8DGT - chains A and C of the 5 polymer chains in the assembly; structure by electron microscopy, 3.90 A resolution.

== Chain A ==
Name: Serine/threonine-protein kinase B-raf
Source organism: Homo sapiens
Notes: EC 2.7.11.1
UniProt: P15056 (BRAF_HUMAN); residues 1-766 here = UniProt positions 1-766
Sequence (805 residues; numbered -26 to 778; the number before each row is that of its first residue; numbers below 1 keep their minus sign (Met-26 is residue -26)):
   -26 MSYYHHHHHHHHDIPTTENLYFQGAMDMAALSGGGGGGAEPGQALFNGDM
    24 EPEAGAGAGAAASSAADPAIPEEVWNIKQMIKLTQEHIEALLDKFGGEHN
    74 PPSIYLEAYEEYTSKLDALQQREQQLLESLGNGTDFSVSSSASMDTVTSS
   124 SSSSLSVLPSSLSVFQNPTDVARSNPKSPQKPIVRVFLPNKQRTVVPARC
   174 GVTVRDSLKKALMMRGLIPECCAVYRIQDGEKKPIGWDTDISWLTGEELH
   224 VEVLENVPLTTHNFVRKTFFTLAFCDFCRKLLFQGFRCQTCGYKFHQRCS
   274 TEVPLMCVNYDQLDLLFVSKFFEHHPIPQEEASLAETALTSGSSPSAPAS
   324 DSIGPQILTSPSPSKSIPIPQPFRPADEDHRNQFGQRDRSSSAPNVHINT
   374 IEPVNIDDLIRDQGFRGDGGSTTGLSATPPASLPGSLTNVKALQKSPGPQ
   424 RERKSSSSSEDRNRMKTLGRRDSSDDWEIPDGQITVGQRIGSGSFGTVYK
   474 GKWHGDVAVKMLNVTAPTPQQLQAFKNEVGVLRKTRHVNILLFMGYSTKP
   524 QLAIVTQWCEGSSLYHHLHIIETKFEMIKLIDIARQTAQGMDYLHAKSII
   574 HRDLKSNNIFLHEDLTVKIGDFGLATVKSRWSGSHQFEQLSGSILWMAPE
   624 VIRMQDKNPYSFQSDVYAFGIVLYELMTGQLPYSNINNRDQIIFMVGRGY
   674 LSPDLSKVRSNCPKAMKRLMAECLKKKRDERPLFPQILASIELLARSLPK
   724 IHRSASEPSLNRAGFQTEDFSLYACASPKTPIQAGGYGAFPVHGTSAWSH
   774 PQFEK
Unresolved in the structure: -26 to 150, 202-203, 283-359, 371-448, 739-778
Modified positions: Ser365 (phosphoserine; SEP); Ser729 (phosphoserine; SEP)
Sequence notes: expression tag (-26 to 0, 767-778)
Ion coordination: Zn2+ site 1: His235, Cys261, Cys264, Cys280; Zn2+ site 2: Cys248, Cys251, His269, Cys272
Residues lining bound ligands: ATP-gamma-S (AGS; phosphothiophosphoric acid-adenylate ester): Ile463, Gly464, Ser465, Gly466, Ser467, Phe468, Gly469, Val471, Ala481, Lys483, Leu514, Thr529, Gln530, Trp531, Cys532, Asp576, Lys578, Asn580, Asn581, Phe583, Asp594
Curated features (UniProtKB/Swiss-Prot):
  - zinc finger: Thr234 to Cys280 (Phorbol-ester/DAG-type)
  - active site: Asp576 (Proton acceptor)
  - binding site (Zn(2+)): His235, Cys248, Cys251, Cys261, Cys264, His269, Cys272, Cys280
  - binding site (ATP): Ile463 to Val471, Lys483
  - site (Breakpoint for translocation to form KIAA1549-BRAF fusion protein): Asp380, Asp381, Met438, Lys439
  - modified residue: Ala2 (N-acetylalanine), Ser151 (Phosphoserine), Ser333 (Phosphoserine), Ser365 (Phosphoserine), Thr373 (Phosphothreonine), Thr396 (Phosphothreonine), Ser399 (Phosphoserine), Thr401 (Phosphothreonine), Ser446 (Phosphoserine), Ser447 (Phosphoserine), Arg671 (Omega-N-methylarginine), Ser729 (Phosphoserine), Ser750 (Phosphoserine), Thr753 (Phosphothreonine)
  - cross-link: Lys578 (Glycyl lysine isopeptide (Lys-Gly) (interchain with G-Cter in ubiquitin))
  - natural variant: Thr241 (T241M: In NS7; T241P: In CFC1 and LPRD3; T241R: In NS7), Thr244 (T244P: In CFC1), Leu245 (L245F: In CFC1), Ala246 (A246P: In CFC1), Gln257 (Q257R: In CFC1), Gln262 (Q262K: In CFC1), Glu275 (E275K: In CFC1), Arg462 (R462I: In CRC), Ile463 (I463S: In CRC), Gly464 (G464E: In CRC; G464V: In a colorectal cancer cell line), Gly466 (G466A: In melanoma; G466E: In melanoma; G466V: In LNCR), Ser467 (S467A: In CFC1), 19 further natural variant entries in UniProt
  - mutagenesis: Met53 (M53D: Reduces interaction with KSR1 and MAP2K1 and thus phosphorylation of MAP2K1), Lys88 (K88E: Reduces interaction with KSR1 and MAP2K1 and thus phosphorylation of MAP2K1), Lys483 (K483S: Reduces kinase activity with MAP2K1), Arg509 (R509H: Loss of MAP2K1-mediated-BRAF-KSR1 dimerization), Lys578 (K578R: Blocks EGF-induced ubiquitination and ERK activation), Ile666 (I666R: No effect on MAP2K1-mediated-BRAF-KSR1 dimerization, however loss of BRAF-mediated phosphorylation of MAP2K1), Arg671 (R671K: Increased kinase activity and stability in response to EGF treatment)
From the paper describing this entry:
  - post-translational modification sites: Ser151 (citing earlier work)

== Chain C ==
Name: 14-3-3 protein zeta
Source organism: Spodoptera exigua
UniProt: V9P4T4 (V9P4T4_SPOEX); residues -1 to 245 here correspond to UniProt positions 1-247 (UniProt number = residue number + 2)
Sequence (247 residues; each row starts with the number of its first residue; numbers below 1 keep their minus sign (Met-1 is residue -1)):
    -1 MSVDKEELVQRAKLAEQAERYDDMAAAMKEVTETGVELSNEERNLLSVAY
    49 KNVVGARRSSWRVISSIEQKTEGSERKQQMAKEYRVKVEKELREICYDVL
    99 GLLDKHLIPKASNPESKVFYLKMKGDYYRYLAEVATGETRNSVVEDSQKA
   149 YQDAFEISKAKMQPTHPIRLGLALNFSVFYYEILNSPDKACQLAKQAFDD
   199 AIAELDTLNEDSYKDSTLIMQLLRDNLTLWTSDTQGDGDEPAEGGDN
Unresolved in the structure: -1 to 1, 231-245

== Interface between chain A and chain C ==
Contacting residue pairs (48):
  Arg239(A) - Val61(C)
  Thr241(A) - Ser57(C)  hydrogen bond
  Phe243(A) - Tyr19(C)  hydrophobic
  Phe243(A) - Asn50(C)
  Phe243(A) - Ala54(C)  hydrophobic
  Leu245(A) - Leu216(C)  hydrophobic
  Phe247(A) - Leu216(C)  hydrophobic
  Lys253(A) - Asp223(C)
  Leu254(A) - Leu220(C)  hydrophobic
  Phe256(A) - Gly53(C)
  Phe256(A) - Arg60(C)
  Gln257(A) - Ser57(C)  hydrogen bond
  Asp361(A) - Glu180(C)
  Arg362(A) - Arg60(C)
  Arg362(A) - Glu180(C)
  Ser363(A) - Val176(C)
  Ser363(A) - Glu180(C)  hydrogen bond
  Ser363(A) - Trp228(C)
  Ser364(A) - Val176(C)
  Ser364(A) - Leu220(C)
  Ser364(A) - Asn224(C)
  Ser365(A) - Lys49(C)
  Ser365(A) - Arg56(C)
  Ser365(A) - Arg127(C)
  Ser365(A) - Tyr128(C)
  Ser365(A) - Leu172(C)
  Ser365(A) - Asn173(C)
  Ala366(A) - Lys49(C)  hydrogen bond (backbone-side chain)
  Ala366(A) - Asn173(C)  hydrogen bond (backbone-side chain)
  Pro367(A) - Ile217(C)
  Asn368(A) - Val46(C)
  Asn368(A) - Lys49(C)
  Asn368(A) - Asn50(C)  hydrogen bond
  Val369(A) - Asn42(C)
  Val369(A) - Val46(C)
  His370(A) - Leu43(C)
  Arg509(A) - Glu208(C)
  His510(A) - Glu208(C)  salt bridge
  His510(A) - Tyr211(C)  hydrogen bond
  Val511(A) - Glu208(C)  hydrogen bond (backbone-side chain)
  Gln562(A) - Tyr211(C)  hydrogen bond (backbone-side chain)
  Asp565(A) - Tyr211(C)
  Tyr566(A) - Leu206(C)
  Tyr566(A) - Tyr211(C)
  Lys570(A) - Asp204(C)  hydrogen bond (side chain-backbone)
  Lys570(A) - Leu206(C)
  Leu711(A) - Lys212(C)
  Glu715(A) - Lys212(C)  salt bridge
Interface residues without a listed pair, chain A (29 interface residues in all): Ala569
Interface residues without a listed pair, chain C (37 interface residues in all): Glu14, Trp59, Lys120, Asp124, Gly169, Tyr179, Asp213, Leu227

== In short ==
Chain A and chain C form an interface of 29 and 37 residues respectively, with 10 hydrogen bonds and 2 salt
bridges. Polar pairs include His510(A)-Glu208(C), Glu715(A)-Lys212(C) and Thr241(A)-Ser57(C). Chain A binds
ATP-gamma-S. From the paper: a modification site at Ser151(A).
Here chain A is Serine/threonine-protein kinase B-raf (Homo sapiens) and chain C is 14-3-3 protein zeta
(Spodoptera exigua). Entry 8DGT (Cryo-EM structure of a RAS/RAF complex (state 2)) was determined by electron
microscopy together with 8DGS from the same study.
